Entry 9FEE (electron microscopy, 3.03 A resolution); this record covers chains A and C of the 4 polymer chains in the assembly.

[Chain A (and C)]
Molecule: malate dehydrogenase
Organism: Trypanosoma cruzi strain CL Brener
Notes: EC 1.1.1.37; chain C of this document is another copy of the same molecule, construct and numbering; everything in this record applies to it too
UniProtKB: Q4DRD8 (Q4DRD8_TRYCC); residues 1-323 here = UniProt positions 1-323
Amino-acid sequence (331 residues; row label = number of the first residue in the row; numbers below 1 keep their minus sign (Met-7 is residue -7)):
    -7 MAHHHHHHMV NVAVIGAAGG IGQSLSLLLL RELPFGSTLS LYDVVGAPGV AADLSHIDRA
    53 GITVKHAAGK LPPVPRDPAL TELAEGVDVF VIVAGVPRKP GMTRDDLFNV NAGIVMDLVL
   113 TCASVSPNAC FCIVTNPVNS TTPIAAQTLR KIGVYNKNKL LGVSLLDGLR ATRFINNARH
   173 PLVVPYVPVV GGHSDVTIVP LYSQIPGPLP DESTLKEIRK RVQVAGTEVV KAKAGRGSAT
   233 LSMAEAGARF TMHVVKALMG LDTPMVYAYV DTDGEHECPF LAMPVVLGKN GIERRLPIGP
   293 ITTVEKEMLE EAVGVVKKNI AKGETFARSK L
Disordered / not traced: -7 to 0, 89-96, 320-323 (chain C: -7 to 0, 89-99, 319-323)
Differences from the reference sequence: initiating methionine (-7); expression tag (-6 to 0)

[Interface between chain A and chain C]
Residue-residue contacts (10; chain A residue first):
  Pro173(A) with Thr255(C), hydrogen bond (backbone-side chain); Val278(C); Glu285(C); Arg286(C)
  Val175(A) with Thr255(C)
  Tyr178(A) with Pro198(C)
  Val278(A) with Pro173(C)
  Glu285(A) with Pro173(C)
  Arg286(A) with Arg171(C)
  Leu288(A) with Leu174(C), hydrophobic
Interface residues without a listed pair, chain A (12 interface residues in all): Leu174, Pro198, Pro200, Thr255, Pro289
Interface residues without a listed pair, chain C (14 interface residues in all): His172, Tyr178, Pro200, Met257, Leu288, Pro289

[In short]
12 residues of chain A face 14 of chain C across their interface; the contacts include 1 hydrogen bond. Its
one hydrogen-bonded contact is Pro173(A)-Thr255(C).
Chain A and chain C are both malate dehydrogenase (Trypanosoma cruzi strain CL Brener); the structure, Cryo-EM
structure of Trypanosoma cruzi glycosomal malate dehydrogenase, was determined by electron microscopy (same
publication as 9FEF).
